4RPG - chain B; structure by X-ray diffraction, 2.40 A resolution.

# Chain B
Molecule: UDP-galactopyranose mutase
From: Mycobacterium tuberculosis
Notes: EC 5.4.99.9; fragment: UDP-Galactopyranose Mutase
UniProt: P9WIQ1 (GLF_MYCTU); residue numbers follow UniProt; this construct covers 1-399
Sequence (399 residues; row label = number of the first residue in the row):
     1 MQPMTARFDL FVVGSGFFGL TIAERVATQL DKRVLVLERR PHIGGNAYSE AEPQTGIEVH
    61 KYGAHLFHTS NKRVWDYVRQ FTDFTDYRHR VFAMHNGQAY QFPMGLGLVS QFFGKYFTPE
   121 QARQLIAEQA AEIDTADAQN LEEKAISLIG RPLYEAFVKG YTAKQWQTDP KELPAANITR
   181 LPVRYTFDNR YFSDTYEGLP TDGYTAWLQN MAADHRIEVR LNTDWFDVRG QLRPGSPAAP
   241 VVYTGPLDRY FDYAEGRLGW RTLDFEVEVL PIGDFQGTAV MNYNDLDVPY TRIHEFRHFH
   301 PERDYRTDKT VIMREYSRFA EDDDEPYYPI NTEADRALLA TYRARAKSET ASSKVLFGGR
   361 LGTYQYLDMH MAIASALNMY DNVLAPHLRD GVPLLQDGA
Unresolved in the structure: 1-3, 396-399
Construct notes: engineered mutation R306 (Pro in P9WIQ1)
Ligand contacts:
  - FAD (flavin-adenine dinucleotide): V13, G14, S15, G16, F17, F18, G19, L37, E38, R39, R40, G44, G45, N46, Y62, G63, A64, H65, L66, F67, H68, F192, T223, D224, W225, F226, Y243, T244, G245, P246, R249, L263, R292, E315, Y327, Y328, G359, R360, L361, L367, D368, M369, H370, A372
  - galactose-uridine-5'-diphosphate (GDU): A64, L66, H89, V91, F102, L141, F157, V158, Y161, T162, Q165, W166, N177, I178, R180, L181, Y191, F192, V280, N282, N284, R292, Y328, Y366, D368

# Overview
Chain B binds flavin-adenine dinucleotide and galactose-uridine-5'-diphosphate.
Chain B is UDP-galactopyranose mutase (Mycobacterium tuberculosis); the structure, Crystal structure of
Micobacterium tuberculosis UDP-Galactopyranose mutase in complex with substrate UDP-Galp, was determined by
X-ray diffraction together with 4RPH, 4RPJ, 4RPK and 4RPL from the same study.
